PDB entry 5VQF | X-ray diffraction, 2.90 A resolution | chains A and B

Chain A (and B):
Name: Transforming growth factor beta-1
Source organism: Sus scrofa
Notes: chain B of this document is another copy of the same molecule, construct and numbering; everything in this record applies to it too
Reference sequence: P07200 (TGFB1_PIG); residues 1-361 here correspond to UniProt positions 30-390 (UniProt number = residue number + 29)
Chain sequence (363 residues; numbered -1 to 361; the number before each row is that of its first residue; numbers below 1 keep their minus sign (Gly-1 is residue -1)):
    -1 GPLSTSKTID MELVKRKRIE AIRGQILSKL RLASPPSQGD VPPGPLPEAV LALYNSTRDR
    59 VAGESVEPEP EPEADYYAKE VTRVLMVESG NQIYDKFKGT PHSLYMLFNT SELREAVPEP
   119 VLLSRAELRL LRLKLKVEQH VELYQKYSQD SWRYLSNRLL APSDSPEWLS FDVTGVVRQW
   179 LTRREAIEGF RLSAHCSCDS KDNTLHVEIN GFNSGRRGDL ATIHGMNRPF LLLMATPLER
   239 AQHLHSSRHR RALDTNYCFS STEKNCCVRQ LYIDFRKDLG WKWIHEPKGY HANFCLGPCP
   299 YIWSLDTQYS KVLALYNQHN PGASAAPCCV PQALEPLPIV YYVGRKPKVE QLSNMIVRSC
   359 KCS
Not modelled in the structure: -1 to 1, 64-69, 208-216, 240-249 (chain B: -1 to 0, 63-70, 209-215, 240-252, 299-311)
Construct notes: expression tag (-1 to 0); engineered mutation Ser4 (Cys33 in P07200), Gln147 (Asn176 in P07200); variant Val85 (Leu114 in P07200)
Cystine bridges: Cys256-Cys265, Cys264-Cys327, Cys293-Cys358, Cys297-Cys360
UniProt features mapped onto this chain:
  - region: Asp197 to Gly223 (Bowtie tail)
  - motif: Arg215 to Asp217 (Cell attachment site)
  - site: Arg249, Ala250 (Cleavage)
  - glycosylation (N-linked (GlcNAc...) asparagine): Asn53, Asn107

Chain A / chain B interface:
Residue-residue contacts - 172 pairs, chain A then chain B:
  Met9(A) with Phe292(B), hydrophobic; Leu294(B), hydrophobic
  Val12(A) with Phe292(B), hydrophobic
  Lys13(A) with Gln268(B), hydrogen bond (side chain-backbone); Leu269(B); Phe292(B)
  Arg16(A) with Leu269(B); Ala290(B); Asn291(B), hydrogen bond (side chain-backbone); Met353(B), hydrogen bond (side chain-backbone)
  Ile17(A) with Ile271(B), hydrophobic; Asp276(B); Leu277(B), hydrophobic
  Ile20(A) with Ile271(B), hydrophobic; Tyr288(B); Ala290(B), hydrophobic
  Arg21(A) with Leu277(B), hydrogen bond (side chain-backbone); Trp279(B)
  Gln23(A) with Asn352(B)
  Ile24(A) with Phe273(B), hydrophobic; Trp279(B), hydrophobic; Trp281(B), hydrophobic; Tyr288(B); Leu350(B), hydrophobic; Met353(B), hydrophobic
  Leu25(A) with Trp281(B), hydrophobic
  Lys27(A) with Leu350(B); Ser351(B); Met353(B)
  Leu28(A) with Trp281(B), hydrophobic; Tyr339(B); Glu348(B); Leu350(B), hydrophobic
  Pro33(A) with Trp281(B)
  Pro34(A) with Tyr340(B); Val341(B), hydrophobic
  Ser35(A) with Gly342(B), hydrogen bond (backbone-backbone)
  Gln36(A) with Trp281(B)
  Asp38(A) with Gly342(B); Arg343(B), hydrogen bond (backbone-side chain)
  Val39(A) with Tyr340(B), hydrophobic; Gly342(B)
  Pro40(A) with Arg343(B)
  Leu44(A) with Glu284(B); Val338(B), hydrophobic; Tyr340(B), hydrophobic
  Pro45(A) with Tyr340(B)
  Val48(A) with Val338(B), hydrophobic; Val347(B), hydrophobic
  Leu51(A) with Val347(B), hydrophobic
  Tyr52(A) with Glu284(B); Pro285(B); Pro336(B); Val338(B), hydrophobic
  Thr55(A) with Pro336(B); Gln349(B)
  Arg56(A) with Pro336(B)
  Asp73(A) with Ser351(B), hydrogen bond (backbone-side chain)
  Tyr74(A) with Ser351(B)
  Ala76(A) with Glu348(B); Gln349(B); Leu350(B), hydrophobic
  Lys77(A) with Glu348(B); Gln349(B), hydrogen bond (backbone-backbone)
  Glu78(A) with Lys346(B), salt bridge; Val347(B)
  Val79(A) with Val347(B), hydrogen bond (backbone-backbone)
  Pro99(A) with Ser198(B)
  His138(A) with Tyr152(B)
  Glu140(A) with His193(B), salt bridge
  Tyr142(A) with His193(B); Ser195(B)
  Tyr152(A) with His138(B); Asn155(B), hydrogen bond
  Asn155(A) with Tyr152(B), hydrogen bond; Asn155(B)
  Arg189(A) with Asp197(B), salt bridge
  His193(A) with Glu140(B), salt bridge; Tyr142(B)
  Cys194(A) with Cys194(B), hydrogen bond; Cys196(B), disulfide
  Cys196(A) with Cys194(B), disulfide; Ile207(B), hydrophobic
  Asp197(A) with Arg189(B), salt bridge
  Ser198(A) with Pro99(B)
  Met232(A) with Gln349(B)
  Arg238(A) with Tyr339(B), hydrogen bond; Glu348(B), salt bridge
  Leu269(A) with Lys13(B); Arg16(B)
  Ile271(A) with Ile20(B), hydrophobic
  Phe273(A) with Ile24(B), hydrophobic
  Asp276(A) with Arg14(B); Ile17(B)
  Leu277(A) with Ile17(B); Arg21(B), hydrogen bond (backbone-side chain)
  Trp279(A) with Arg21(B); Ile24(B), hydrophobic; Leu25(B), hydrophobic; Pro33(B)
  Trp281(A) with Ile24(B), hydrophobic; Leu28(B), hydrophobic; Pro33(B); Pro34(B); Gln36(B)
  His283(A) with Gln36(B); Val39(B)
  Pro285(A) with Tyr52(B)
  Tyr288(A) with Ile20(B); Ile24(B)
  Ala290(A) with Arg16(B); Ile20(B), hydrophobic
  Asn291(A) with Arg16(B), hydrogen bond (backbone-side chain)
  Phe292(A) with Met9(B), hydrophobic; Val12(B), hydrophobic; Lys13(B)
  Leu294(A) with Met9(B), hydrophobic; Val12(B), hydrophobic
  Asn315(A) with Asn352(B), hydrogen bond (backbone-side chain)
  Gln316(A) with Asn352(B)
  Asn318(A) with Asn352(B); Met353(B); Val355(B)
  Gly320(A) with Phe292(B)
  Ala321(A) with Phe292(B); Cys293(B), hydrogen bond (backbone-backbone); Pro329(B), hydrophobic; Val355(B), hydrophobic
  Ser322(A) with Cys293(B); Cys327(B), hydrogen bond (side chain-backbone)
  Cys326(A) with Cys326(B), disulfide
  Val328(A) with Ser361(B)
  Pro336(A) with Tyr52(B); Thr55(B); Arg56(B)
  Val338(A) with Leu44(B), hydrophobic; Tyr52(B), hydrophobic
  Tyr339(A) with Leu28(B); Arg238(B)
  Tyr340(A) with Gln36(B); Val39(B), hydrophobic; Pro40(B); Leu44(B); Pro45(B)
  Gly342(A) with Val39(B)
  Pro345(A) with Val48(B), hydrophobic
  Lys346(A) with Glu78(B), salt bridge
  Val347(A) with Leu51(B), hydrophobic; Tyr52(B), hydrophobic; Glu78(B); Val79(B), hydrogen bond (backbone-backbone)
  Glu348(A) with Leu28(B); Ala76(B); Lys77(B); Arg238(B), salt bridge
  Gln349(A) with Thr55(B); Ala76(B); Lys77(B), hydrogen bond (backbone-backbone); Val79(B); Met232(B)
  Leu350(A) with Lys27(B); Ala76(B), hydrophobic
  Ser351(A) with Lys27(B); Asp73(B), hydrogen bond (side chain-backbone); Tyr74(B), hydrogen bond (side chain-backbone)
  Asn352(A) with Gln23(B)
  Met353(A) with Arg16(B); Gln23(B); Ile24(B), hydrophobic; Lys27(B)
  Ser361(A) with Val328(B); Pro329(B)
Other interface residues (no listed pair), chain A (97 interface residues in all): Lys96, Thr98, Ser195, Asp200, Val205, Ile207, Pro235, Glu284, Cys293, His317, Pro329, Ile337, Val355, Lys359
Other interface residues (no listed pair), chain B (97 interface residues in all): Asp38, Lys96, Asp200, Pro235, Lys280, Ile282, His283, Ser322, Gln330, Leu332, Ile337, Pro345, Lys359
Disulfides between the chains: Cys194(A)-Cys196(B), Cys196(A)-Cys194(B), Cys326(A)-Cys326(B)

Overview:
The chain A/chain B interface involves 97 residues from each chain; the contacts include 3 disulfide bonds, 22
hydrogen bonds and 8 salt bridges. Polar pairs include Glu78(A)-Lys346(B), Glu140(A)-His193(B) and
Arg189(A)-Asp197(B).
Chain A and chain B are both Transforming growth factor beta-1 (Sus scrofa); the structure, Crystal Structure
of pro-TGF-beta 1, was determined by X-ray diffraction, deposited together with 5VQP.
